PDB entry 8YWH | electron microscopy, 2.97 A resolution | chains A and D of the 4 polymer chains in the assembly

[Chain A]
Molecule: sCas9 (Compact SaCas9)
Organism: Staphylococcus aureus
Sequence (886 residues; row label = number of the first residue in the row):
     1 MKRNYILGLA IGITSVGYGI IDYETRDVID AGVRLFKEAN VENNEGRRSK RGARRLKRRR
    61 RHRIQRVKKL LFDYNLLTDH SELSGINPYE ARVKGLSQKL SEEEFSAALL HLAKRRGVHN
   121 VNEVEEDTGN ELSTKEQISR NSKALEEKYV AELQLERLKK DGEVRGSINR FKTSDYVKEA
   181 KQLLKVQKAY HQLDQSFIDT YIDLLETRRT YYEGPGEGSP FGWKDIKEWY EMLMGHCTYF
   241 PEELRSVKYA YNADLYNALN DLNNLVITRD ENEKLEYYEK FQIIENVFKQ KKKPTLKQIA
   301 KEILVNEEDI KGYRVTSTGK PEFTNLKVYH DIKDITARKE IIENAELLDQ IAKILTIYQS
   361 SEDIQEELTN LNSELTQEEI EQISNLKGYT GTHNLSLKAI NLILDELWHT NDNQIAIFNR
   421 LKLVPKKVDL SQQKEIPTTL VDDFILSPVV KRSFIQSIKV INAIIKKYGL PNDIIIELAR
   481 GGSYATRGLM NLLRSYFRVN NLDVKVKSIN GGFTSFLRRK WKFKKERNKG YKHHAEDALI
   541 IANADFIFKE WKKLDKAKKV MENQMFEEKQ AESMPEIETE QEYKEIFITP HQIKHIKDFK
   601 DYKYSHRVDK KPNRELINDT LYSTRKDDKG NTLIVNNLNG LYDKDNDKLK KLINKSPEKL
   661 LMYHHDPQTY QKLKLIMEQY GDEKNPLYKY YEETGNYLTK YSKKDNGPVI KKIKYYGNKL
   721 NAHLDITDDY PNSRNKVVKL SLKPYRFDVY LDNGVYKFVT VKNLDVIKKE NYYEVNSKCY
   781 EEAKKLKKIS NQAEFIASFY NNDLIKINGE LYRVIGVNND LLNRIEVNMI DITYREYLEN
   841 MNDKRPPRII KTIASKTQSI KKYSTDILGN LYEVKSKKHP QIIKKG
Disordered / not traced: 1, 551-590

[Chain D]
Molecule: Non-target DNA
Sequence (59 nucleotides; row label = number of the first residue in the row; numbers below 1 keep their minus sign (DA-5 is residue -5)):
    -5 AGAATTCGAA GCTTGAACTC GAGATCTGAG TCCGGTAGCG CTAGCGGATC TGACGGTTC
Disordered / not traced: -5 to 35, 48-53
Construct notes: conflict DA11 (Dg619 in 887958)

[Chain A / chain D interface]
Contacting residue pairs (27):
  Asn40(A) - DT36(D)  phosphate contact
  Glu42(A) - DT36(D)  base contact
  Asn718(A) - DA42(D)  phosphate contact
  Asn718(A) - DT43(D)  phosphate contact
  Lys719(A) - DA42(D)  sugar contact
  Lys719(A) - DT43(D)  hydrogen bond to the phosphate
  Leu720(A) - DA42(D)  phosphate contact
  Asn721(A) - DA42(D)  hydrogen bond to the phosphate
  Ala722(A) - DG41(D)  phosphate contact
  Ala722(A) - DA42(D)  hydrogen bond to the phosphate
  Ser741(A) - DG40(D)  hydrogen bond to the sugar
  Ser741(A) - DG41(D)  phosphate contact
  Leu742(A) - DG40(D)  phosphate contact
  Leu742(A) - DG41(D)  hydrogen bond to the phosphate
  Lys743(A) - DG40(D)  phosphate contact
  Pro744(A) - DG40(D)  phosphate contact
  Ile815(A) - DC39(D)  phosphate contact
  Asn818(A) - DG40(D)  sugar contact
  Asn818(A) - DG41(D)  hydrogen bond to the base
  Asn819(A) - DG41(D)  sugar contact
  Asn819(A) - DA42(D)  phosphate contact
  Arg824(A) - DT43(D)  base contact
  Glu826(A) - DC39(D)  phosphate contact
  Arg835(A) - DG38(D)  salt bridge to the phosphate
  Arg848(A) - DC39(D)  base contact
  Arg848(A) - DG40(D)  hydrogen bond to the base
  Arg848(A) - DG41(D)  hydrogen bond to the base
Also at the interface, not in a pair above, chain A (19 interface residues in all): Glu38

[Overview]
The interface between chain A and chain D involves 19 residues on one side and 7 on the other, with 8 hydrogen
bonds and 1 salt bridge. Polar contacts include Asn818(A)-DG41(D), Arg848(A)-DG40(D) and Arg848(A)-DG41(D).
Here chain A is sCas9 (Compact SaCas9) (Staphylococcus aureus) and chain D is Non-target DNA. Entry 8YWH
(Cryo-EM structure of small and dead form SaCas9-RNA-DNA ternary complex (sdCas9)) was determined by electron
microscopy.
